PDB entry 5ZKI | X-ray diffraction, 2.32 A resolution | chains A and D of the 6 polymer chains in the assembly

Chain A:
Name: Nuclease EXOG, mitochondrial
Organism: Homo sapiens
Notes: EC 3.1.30.-
UniProtKB: Q9Y2C4 (EXOG_HUMAN); residue numbers follow UniProt; this construct covers 42-368
Amino-acid sequence (348 residues; numbered 21 to 368; the number before each row is that of its first residue):
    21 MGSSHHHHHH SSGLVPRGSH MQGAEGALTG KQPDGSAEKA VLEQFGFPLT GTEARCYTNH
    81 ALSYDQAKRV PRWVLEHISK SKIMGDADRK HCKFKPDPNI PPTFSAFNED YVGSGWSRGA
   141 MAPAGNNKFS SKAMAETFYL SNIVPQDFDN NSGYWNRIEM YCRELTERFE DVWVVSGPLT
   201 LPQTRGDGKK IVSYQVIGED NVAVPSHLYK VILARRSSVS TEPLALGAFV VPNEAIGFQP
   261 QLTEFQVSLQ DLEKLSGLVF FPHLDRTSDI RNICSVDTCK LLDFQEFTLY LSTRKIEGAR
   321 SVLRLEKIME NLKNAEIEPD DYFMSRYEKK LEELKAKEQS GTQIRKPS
Disordered / not traced: 21-57, 358-368
Disulfide bonds: Cys294-Cys299
Construct notes: expression tag (21-41); engineered mutation Ala140 (His in Q9Y2C4)
Bound ions: Mg2+: Asn171 (shared with 2 residues of chain C)
What the authors report for this chain:
  - mutagenesis - H140A: abolished catalytic activity (proposed by the authors, not directly observed)
  - Mg2+ coordination: Asn171
  - mutagenesis - N176A (20-fold): increased catalytic activity
  - binding site for the 12-nt DNA strand: Phe168
  - contacts within the chain: Ser137-Phe168
  - mutagenesis - H140A/F168A (K_d_ = 3.15 uM): decreased binding to R2-DNA/RNA
  - mutagenesis - F168A, C299A: unchanged catalytic activity
  - specificity-determining residues: Asn176

Chain D:
Molecule: 12-nt DNA strand
Sequence (12 nucleotides; row label = number of the first residue in the row):
     1 CGGGATATCC CG

How chain A and chain D interact:
Residue-residue contacts - 11 pairs, chain A then chain D:
  Lys113(A) - DT6(D)  salt bridge to the phosphate
  Glu129(A) - DG4(D)  phosphate contact
  Ser172(A) - DG12(D)  hydrogen bond to the base
  Asn176(A) - DG12(D)  base contact
  Leu311(A) - DG12(D)  base contact
  Lys315(A) - DC11(D)  base contact
  Lys315(A) - DG12(D)  hydrogen bond to the base
  Arg320(A) - DT8(D)  sugar contact
  Arg320(A) - DC9(D)  salt bridge to the phosphate
  Arg324(A) - DC10(D)  salt bridge to the phosphate
  Arg324(A) - DC11(D)  salt bridge to the phosphate
Other interface residues (no listed pair), chain A (11 interface residues in all): Lys110, Asp169, Phe307

Summary:
11 residues of chain A and 7 residues of chain D are in contact, with 2 hydrogen bonds and 4 salt bridges.
Among the polar pairs are Ser172(A)-DG12(D), Lys315(A)-DG12(D) and Lys113(A)-DT6(D). From the paper: a binding
site for the 12-nt DNA strand at Phe168(A); H140A of chain A abolishes catalytic activity; 5 substitutions
were tested in all.
Chain A is Nuclease EXOG, mitochondrial (Homo sapiens) and chain D is a 12-nt DNA strand; the structure, Human
EXOG-H140A in complex with duplex DNA, was determined by X-ray diffraction together with 5ZKJ and 6IID from
the same study.
